Entry 8WHL (X-ray diffraction, 3.20 A resolution); this record covers chains F and E of the 4 polymer chains in the assembly.

== Chain F (and E) ==
Protein: Centromere-associated protein E
From: Homo sapiens
Notes: chain E of this document is another copy of the same molecule, construct and numbering; everything in this record applies to it too
Reference sequence: Q02224 (CENPE_HUMAN); residue numbers follow UniProt; this construct covers 487-548
Chain sequence (66 residues; row label = number of the first residue in the row):
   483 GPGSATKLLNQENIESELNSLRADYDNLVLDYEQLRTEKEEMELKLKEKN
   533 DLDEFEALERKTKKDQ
Not modelled in the structure: 483-493 (chain E: 483-495, 548)
Differences from the reference sequence: expression tag (483-486)

== Chain F / chain E interface ==
Contacting residue pairs (28; chain F residue first):
  Ile-496(F) with Leu-500(E), hydrophobic
  Leu-500(F) with Ile-496(E), hydrophobic; Glu-499(E); Leu-500(E), hydrophobic; Leu-503(E), hydrophobic
  Leu-503(F) with Leu-500(E), hydrophobic; Arg-504(E)
  Asp-506(F) with Tyr-507(E)
  Tyr-507(F) with Asp-506(E); Tyr-507(E), hydrophobic; Leu-510(E), hydrophobic
  Leu-510(F) with Tyr-507(E), hydrophobic; Leu-510(E), hydrophobic; Val-511(E), hydrophobic
  Val-511(F) with Leu-510(E), hydrophobic
  Asp-513(F) with Tyr-514(E)
  Tyr-514(F) with Tyr-514(E), hydrophobic; Leu-517(E), hydrophobic
  Leu-517(F) with Tyr-514(E)
  Arg-518(F) with Leu-517(E)
  Lys-521(F) with Leu-517(E); Glu-520(E), salt bridge; Met-524(E)
  Met-524(F) with Lys-521(E); Glu-525(E); Leu-528(E), hydrophobic
  Glu-525(F) with Met-524(E)
  Leu-528(F) with Met-524(E), hydrophobic
Also at the interface, not in a pair above, chain F (18 interface residues in all): Glu-499, Arg-504, Lys-527
Also at the interface, not in a pair above, chain E (20 interface residues in all): Glu-497, Asp-513, Arg-518, Lys-527

== In short ==
Chain F and chain E form an interface of 18 and 20 residues respectively; the contacts include 1 salt bridge.
Its one salt-bridged contact is Lys-521(F)/Glu-520(E).
Chain F and chain E are both Centromere-associated protein E (Homo sapiens); the structure, Crystal structure
of CLASP2 in complex with CENP-E, was determined by X-ray diffraction together with 8WHH, 8WHI, 8WHJ, 8WHK and
8WHM from the same study.
